Entry 8H9E (electron microscopy, 2.53 A resolution); this record covers chains A and D of the 9 polymer chains in the assembly.

# Chain A
Protein: ATP synthase subunit alpha, mitochondrial
Organism: Homo sapiens
UniProt: P25705 (ATPA_HUMAN); residues 1-510 here correspond to UniProt positions 44-553 (UniProt number = residue number + 43)
Sequence (510 residues; row label = number of the first residue in the row):
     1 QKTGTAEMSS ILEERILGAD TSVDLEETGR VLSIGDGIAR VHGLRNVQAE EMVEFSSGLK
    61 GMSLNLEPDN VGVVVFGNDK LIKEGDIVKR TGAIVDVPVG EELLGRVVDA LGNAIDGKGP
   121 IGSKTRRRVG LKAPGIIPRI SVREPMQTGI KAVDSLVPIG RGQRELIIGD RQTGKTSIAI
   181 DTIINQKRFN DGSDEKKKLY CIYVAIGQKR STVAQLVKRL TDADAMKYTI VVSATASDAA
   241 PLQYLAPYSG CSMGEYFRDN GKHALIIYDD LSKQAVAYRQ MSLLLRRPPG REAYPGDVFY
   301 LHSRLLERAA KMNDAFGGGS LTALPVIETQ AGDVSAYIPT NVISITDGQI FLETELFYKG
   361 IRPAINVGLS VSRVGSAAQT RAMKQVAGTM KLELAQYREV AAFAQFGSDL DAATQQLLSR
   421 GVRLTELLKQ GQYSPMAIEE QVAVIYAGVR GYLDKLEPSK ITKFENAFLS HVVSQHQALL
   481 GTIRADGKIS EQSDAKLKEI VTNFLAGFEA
Disordered / not traced: 1-2, 19-22, 510
Ion coordination: Mg2+: Thr-176 (together with ATP)
Small-molecule neighbours: ATP (adenosine-5'-triphosphate): Asp-170, Arg-171, Gln-172, Thr-173, Gly-174, Lys-175, Thr-176, Ser-177, Glu-328, Phe-357, Arg-362, Pro-363, Gln-430, Gly-431, Gln-432

# Chain D
Protein: ATP synthase subunit beta, mitochondrial
Organism: Homo sapiens
Notes: EC 7.1.2.2
UniProt: P06576 (ATPB_HUMAN); residues 1-482 here correspond to UniProt positions 48-529 (UniProt number = residue number + 47)
Sequence (482 residues; numbered 1 to 482; the number before each row is that of its first residue):
     1 AQTSPSPKAG AATGRIVAVI GAVVDVQFDE GLPPILNALE VQGRETRLVL EVAQHLGEST
    61 VRTIAMDGTE GLVRGQKVLD SGAPIKIPVG PETLGRIMNV IGEPIDERGP IKTKQFAPIH
   121 AEAPEFMEMS VEQEILVTGI KVVDLLAPYA KGGKIGLFGG AGVGKTVLIM ELINNVAKAH
   181 GGYSVFAGVG ERTREGNDLY HEMIESGVIN LKDATSKVAL VYGQMNEPPG ARARVALTGL
   241 TVAEYFRDQE GQDVLLFIDN IFRFTQAGSE VSALLGRIPS AVGYQPTLAT DMGTMQERIT
   301 TTKKGSITSV QAIYVPADDL TDPAPATTFA HLDATTVLSR AIAELGIYPA VDPLDSTSRI
   361 MDPNIVGSEH YDVARGVQKI LQDYKSLQDI IAILGMDELS EEDKLTVSRA RKIQRFLSQP
   421 FQVAEVFTGH MGKLVPLKET IKGFQQILAG EYDHLPEQAF YMVGPIEEAV AKADKLAEEH
   481 SS
Disordered / not traced: 1-10, 481-482
Ion coordination: Mg2+: Thr-166 (together with ADP)
Small-molecule neighbours: ADP (adenosine-5'-diphosphate): Gly-160, Ala-161, Gly-162, Val-163, Gly-164, Lys-165, Thr-166, Val-167, Glu-195, Tyr-348, Pro-349, Phe-421, Ala-424, Phe-427, Thr-428
Swiss-Prot annotation at these positions:
  - binding site (ADP): Gly-162, Val-163, Gly-164, Lys-165, Thr-166, Val-167
  - binding site (ATP): Gly-162, Gly-164, Lys-165, Thr-166, Val-167, Arg-192
  - binding site (phosphate): Gly-162, Val-163, Gly-164, Lys-165, Thr-166
  - binding site (Mg(2+)): Thr-166, Glu-191
  - modified residue: Lys-77 (N6-acetyllysine), Lys-86 (N6-acetyllysine), Lys-114 (N6-acetyllysine), Lys-151 (N6-acetyllysine), Lys-212 (N6-acetyllysine), Lys-217 (N6-acetyllysine), Thr-265 (Phosphothreonine), Ser-368 (Phosphoserine), Lys-379 (N6-acetyllysine), Ser-386 (Phosphoserine), Lys-433 (N6-acetyllysine), Lys-438 (N6-acetyllysine), Lys-475 (N6-acetyllysine), Ser-482 (Phosphoserine)
  - glycosylation: Ser-59 (O-linked (GlcNAc) serine)

# How chain A and chain D interact
Residue-residue contacts (90; chain A residue first):
  Met-8(A) / Gly-57(D)
  Met-8(A) / Glu-58(D)
  Ser-9(A) / Glu-58(D)  hydrogen bond
  Leu-32(A) / Gly-57(D)
  Ser-33(A) / His-55(D)
  Ser-33(A) / Leu-56(D)
  Ile-34(A) / Ile-35(D)
  Ile-34(A) / Gln-54(D)
  Ile-34(A) / His-55(D)  hydrogen bond (backbone-backbone)
  Asp-36(A) / Gln-54(D)  hydrogen bond
  Asp-36(A) / Arg-277(D)  salt bridge
  Asp-79(A) / Ile-35(D)
  Lys-80(A) / Pro-34(D)
  Lys-80(A) / Ile-35(D)
  Lys-83(A) / Leu-32(D)  hydrogen bond (side chain-backbone)
  Lys-83(A) / His-55(D)
  Glu-84(A) / Leu-32(D)
  Glu-84(A) / His-55(D)  hydrogen bond (backbone-side chain)
  Glu-84(A) / Gly-57(D)
  Glu-84(A) / Glu-58(D)
  Glu-84(A) / Ser-59(D)  hydrogen bond (side chain-backbone)
  Ile-115(A) / Phe-126(D)
  Ile-115(A) / Met-127(D)
  Asp-116(A) / Met-127(D)
  Arg-171(A) / Leu-320(D)
  Arg-171(A) / Phe-329(D)
  Arg-171(A) / Asp-355(D)  salt bridge
  Gln-172(A) / Phe-329(D)
  Gln-172(A) / Thr-357(D)
  Lys-209(A) / Lys-154(D)
  Lys-209(A) / Glu-297(D)
  Lys-209(A) / Ala-330(D)
  Lys-209(A) / His-331(D)
  Lys-209(A) / Leu-332(D)
  Lys-209(A) / Asp-333(D)
  Lys-209(A) / Arg-359(D)
  Arg-210(A) / Ala-123(D)
  Arg-210(A) / Pro-124(D)  hydrogen bond (side chain-backbone)
  Arg-210(A) / Phe-126(D)
  Arg-210(A) / Met-129(D)
  Arg-210(A) / Glu-297(D)  hydrogen bond (backbone-side chain)
  Ser-211(A) / Met-129(D)
  Ser-211(A) / Thr-300(D)  hydrogen bond
  Thr-212(A) / Arg-359(D)  hydrogen bond
  Val-213(A) / Phe-126(D)
  Ala-214(A) / Phe-126(D)
  Ala-214(A) / Met-129(D)  hydrophobic
  Gln-215(A) / Val-131(D)  hydrogen bond (side chain-backbone)
  Gln-215(A) / Gln-133(D)
  Lys-218(A) / Val-131(D)
  Arg-219(A) / Asp-362(D)  salt bridge
  Thr-235(A) / Glu-297(D)
  Ala-236(A) / Gly-293(D)
  Ala-236(A) / His-331(D)
  Ser-237(A) / Gly-293(D)
  Ser-237(A) / Glu-297(D)
  Val-276(A) / Ala-289(D)  hydrophobic
  Arg-279(A) / Ser-280(D)  hydrogen bond
  Arg-279(A) / Ala-281(D)
  Gln-280(A) / Pro-286(D)
  Gln-280(A) / Thr-287(D)
  Gln-280(A) / Thr-290(D)  hydrogen bond
  Leu-283(A) / Ile-278(D)  hydrophobic
  Leu-283(A) / Pro-279(D)
  Leu-283(A) / Ser-280(D)
  Leu-283(A) / Pro-286(D)  hydrophobic
  Leu-284(A) / Arg-277(D)
  Leu-284(A) / Thr-287(D)
  Arg-286(A) / Gly-276(D)  hydrogen bond (side chain-backbone)
  Arg-286(A) / Ile-278(D)
  Ala-293(A) / Pro-279(D)
  Ala-293(A) / Ser-280(D)
  Gln-330(A) / Thr-321(D)
  Gln-330(A) / Ala-326(D)
  Phe-357(A) / Arg-375(D)
  Tyr-358(A) / Leu-354(D)
  Tyr-358(A) / Ser-356(D)
  Tyr-358(A) / Thr-357(D)
  Tyr-358(A) / Arg-375(D)
  Tyr-358(A) / Gln-378(D)
  Tyr-358(A) / Lys-379(D)
  Tyr-358(A) / Gln-382(D)
  Lys-359(A) / Lys-379(D)
  Lys-359(A) / Gln-382(D)
  Arg-362(A) / Arg-375(D)
  Gln-405(A) / Ser-386(D)
  Gln-405(A) / Leu-387(D)
  Gln-405(A) / Ile-390(D)
  Phe-406(A) / Ile-390(D)  hydrophobic
  Phe-406(A) / Leu-394(D)  hydrophobic
Interface residues without a listed pair, chain A (55 interface residues in all): Gly-35, Asn-78, Ile-82, Val-107, Gly-117, Gln-208, Val-217, Asp-238, Ala-240, Gln-243, Lys-273, Pro-289, Glu-292, Ala-331, Glu-355
Interface residues without a listed pair, chain D (59 interface residues in all): Leu-36, Glu-122, Glu-125, Ser-130, Thr-294, Thr-335, Asp-383

# Overview
55 residues of chain A face 59 of chain D across their interface, with 14 hydrogen bonds and 3 salt bridges.
Polar contacts include Asp-36(A)/Arg-277(D), Arg-171(A)/Asp-355(D) and Arg-219(A)/Asp-362(D). Chain A binds
ATP. Ligands of chain D: ADP.
Chain A is ATP synthase subunit alpha, mitochondrial and chain D is ATP synthase subunit beta, mitochondrial,
both from Homo sapiens; the structure, Human ATP synthase F1 domain, state 1, was determined by electron
microscopy, deposited together with 8H9I, 8H9L and 8H9P.
